2QLF - chains C and D of the 7 polymer chains in the assembly; structure by X-ray diffraction, 2.80 A resolution.

# Chain C
Name: Caspase-7
Source organism: Homo sapiens
Notes: EC 3.4.22.60; fragment: P20 subunit
UniProtKB: P55210 (CASP7_HUMAN); residues 324-496 here correspond to UniProt positions 24-196 (UniProt number = residue number - 300)
Amino-acid sequence (173 residues; each row starts with the number of its first residue):
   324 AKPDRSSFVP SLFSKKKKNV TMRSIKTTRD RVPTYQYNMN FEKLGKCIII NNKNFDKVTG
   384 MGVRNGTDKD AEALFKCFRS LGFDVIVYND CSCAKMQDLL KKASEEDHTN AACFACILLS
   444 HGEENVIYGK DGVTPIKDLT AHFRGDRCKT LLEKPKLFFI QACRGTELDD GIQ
Unresolved in the structure: 324-356
Curated features (UniProtKB/Swiss-Prot):
  - region: Lys338 to Lys341 (Exosite), Lys376 to Arg387 (Loop L1), Arg487 to Gln496 (Loop L2)
  - active site: His444, Cys486
  - site: Phe336, Ser337 (Cleavage), Met345, Arg346 (Cleavage), Ser347, Ile348 (Cleavage), Arg487 (Involved in allosteric regulation)
  - modified residue: Ser330 (Phosphoserine), Ser337 (Phosphoserine), Thr473 (Phosphothreonine)

# Chain D
Name: Caspase-7
Source organism: Homo sapiens
Notes: EC 3.4.22.60; fragment: P10 subunit
UniProtKB: P55210 (CASP7_HUMAN); residues 507-603 here correspond to UniProt positions 207-303 (UniProt number = residue number - 300)
Amino-acid sequence (97 residues; row label = number of the first residue in the row):
   507 ANPRYKIPVE ADFLFAYSTV PGYYSWRSPG RGSWFVQALC SILEEHGKDL EIMQILTRVN
   567 DRVARHFESQ SDDPHFHEKK QIPCVVSMLT KELYFSQ
Unresolved in the structure: 507-510
Curated features (UniProtKB/Swiss-Prot):
  - region: Val526 to Gly538 (Loop L3), Glu574 to Ile588 (Loop L4)
  - site: Tyr523 (Involved in allosteric regulation)
  - modified residue: Arg533 (Microbial infection: ADP-riboxanated arginine), Ser539 (Phosphoserine)

# Chain C / chain D interface
Pairs across the interface (102; chain C residue first):
  Thr357(C) - Lys597(D)
  Tyr358(C) - Lys597(D)
  Tyr358(C) - Glu598(D)  hydrogen bond (backbone-backbone)
  Gln359(C) - Lys597(D)
  Gln359(C) - Glu598(D)
  Gln359(C) - Tyr600(D)
  Tyr360(C) - Asp518(D)  hydrogen bond
  Tyr360(C) - Leu595(D)
  Tyr360(C) - Thr596(D)  hydrogen bond (side chain-backbone)
  Tyr360(C) - Lys597(D)
  Tyr360(C) - Glu598(D)  hydrogen bond (backbone-backbone)
  Met362(C) - Leu599(D)  hydrophobic
  Met362(C) - Tyr600(D)
  Met362(C) - Ser602(D)
  Met362(C) - Gln603(D)
  Arg387(C) - Arg533(D)
  Asn388(C) - Arg533(D)  hydrogen bond (backbone-side chain)
  Asn388(C) - Pro535(D)
  Gly389(C) - Ser534(D)
  Gly389(C) - Pro535(D)  hydrogen bond (backbone-backbone)
  Gly389(C) - Gly538(D)
  Lys392(C) - Gly536(D)  hydrogen bond (side chain-backbone)
  Asp393(C) - Gly538(D)
  Asp393(C) - Ser539(D)  hydrogen bond (side chain-backbone)
  Asp393(C) - Val542(D)
  Ala396(C) - Cys546(D)  hydrogen bond (backbone-side chain)
  Leu397(C) - Val542(D)  hydrophobic
  Leu397(C) - Cys546(D)
  Cys400(C) - Cys546(D)
  Cys400(C) - Leu549(D)  hydrophobic
  Cys400(C) - Glu550(D)
  Phe401(C) - Leu549(D)  hydrophobic
  Ser403(C) - Lys554(D)  hydrogen bond (backbone-side chain)
  Leu404(C) - Gly553(D)
  Leu404(C) - Lys554(D)
  Leu404(C) - Phe601(D)  hydrophobic
  Phe406(C) - Phe601(D)  hydrophobic
  Glu447(C) - Gly528(D)
  Ile459(C) - Tyr523(D)  hydrophobic
  Thr463(C) - Phe519(D)
  Thr463(C) - Phe521(D)
  Phe466(C) - Phe519(D)
  Arg467(C) - Val515(D)
  Arg467(C) - Glu516(D)
  Arg467(C) - Phe519(D)
  Gly468(C) - Val515(D)  hydrogen bond (backbone-backbone)
  Asp469(C) - Val515(D)
  Glu476(C) - Asp518(D)
  Lys477(C) - Asp518(D)
  Pro478(C) - Asp518(D)
  Lys479(C) - Ala517(D)
  Lys479(C) - Asp518(D)  hydrogen bond (backbone-backbone)
  Lys479(C) - Phe519(D)
  Lys479(C) - Leu520(D)  hydrogen bond (backbone-backbone)
  Leu480(C) - Leu520(D)
  Leu480(C) - Leu599(D)  hydrophobic
  Leu480(C) - Phe601(D)  hydrophobic
  Phe481(C) - Phe519(D)  hydrophobic
  Phe481(C) - Leu520(D)  hydrogen bond (backbone-backbone)
  Phe481(C) - Phe521(D)
  Phe481(C) - Ala522(D)  hydrogen bond (backbone-backbone)
  Phe482(C) - Ala522(D)
  Phe482(C) - Leu545(D)  hydrophobic
  Ile483(C) - Ala522(D)  hydrogen bond (backbone-backbone)
  Ile483(C) - Tyr523(D)
  Ile483(C) - Ser524(D)  hydrogen bond (backbone-backbone)
  Gln484(C) - Ser524(D)  hydrogen bond
  Gln484(C) - Ser531(D)  hydrogen bond
  Gln484(C) - Ser539(D)  hydrogen bond
  Gln484(C) - Phe541(D)
  Gln484(C) - Val542(D)
  Ala485(C) - Ser524(D)  hydrogen bond (backbone-side chain)
  Ala485(C) - Ser531(D)
  Cys486(C) - Tyr530(D)  hydrophobic
  Cys486(C) - Ser531(D)  hydrogen bond (side chain-backbone)
  Arg487(C) - Tyr523(D)
  Arg487(C) - Thr525(D)  hydrogen bond (side chain-backbone)
  Arg487(C) - Val526(D)
  Arg487(C) - Pro527(D)
  Arg487(C) - Gly528(D)  hydrogen bond (backbone-backbone)
  Arg487(C) - Tyr529(D)  hydrogen bond (backbone-backbone)
  Arg487(C) - Cys590(D)
  Gly488(C) - Gly528(D)
  Gly488(C) - Tyr529(D)  hydrogen bond (backbone-backbone)
  Gly488(C) - Tyr530(D)
  Thr489(C) - Gly528(D)  hydrogen bond (backbone-backbone)
  Thr489(C) - Tyr530(D)
  Glu490(C) - Gly528(D)  hydrogen bond (backbone-backbone)
  Glu490(C) - Tyr529(D)  hydrogen bond
  Glu490(C) - Tyr530(D)  hydrogen bond (backbone-backbone)
  Leu491(C) - Tyr529(D)
  Leu491(C) - Tyr530(D)  hydrophobic
  Leu491(C) - Trp532(D)  hydrophobic
  Leu491(C) - His581(D)
  Leu491(C) - Phe582(D)  hydrophobic
  Leu491(C) - Lys585(D)
  Asp492(C) - Tyr529(D)
  Asp492(C) - Lys585(D)
  Asp492(C) - Lys586(D)  hydrogen bond (backbone-backbone)
  Asp493(C) - Glu584(D)
  Asp493(C) - Lys585(D)  salt bridge
  Gly494(C) - Lys586(D)
Interface residues without a listed pair, chain C (46 interface residues in all): Leu367, Leu442, Leu475
Interface residues without a listed pair, chain D (50 interface residues in all): Ile513, Arg537, Leu562

# In short
The interface between chain C and chain D involves 46 residues on one side and 50 on the other; the contacts
include 31 hydrogen bonds and 1 salt bridge. Polar contacts include Asp493(C)-Lys585(D), Tyr360(C)-Asp518(D)
and Tyr360(C)-Thr596(D).
Chain C is Caspase-7 and chain D is Caspase-7, both from Homo sapiens; the structure, Crystal Structure of
Caspase-7 with inhibitor AC-DNLD-CHO, was determined by X-ray diffraction together with 2QL5, 2QL7, 2QL9, 2QLB
and 2QLJ from the same study.
